5N5Y - chains B and N of the 18 polymer chains in the assembly; structure by electron microscopy, 7.70 A resolution (low resolution: residue-level contacts below are approximate; hydrogen-bond / salt-bridge calls are withheld).

== Chain B ==
Protein: DNA-directed RNA polymerase I subunit RPA135
From: Saccharomyces cerevisiae
Notes: EC 2.7.7.6
UniProt: P22138 (RPA2_YEAST); residues 1-1203 here = UniProt positions 1-1203
Chain sequence (1203 residues; numbered 1 to 1203; the number before each row is that of its first residue):
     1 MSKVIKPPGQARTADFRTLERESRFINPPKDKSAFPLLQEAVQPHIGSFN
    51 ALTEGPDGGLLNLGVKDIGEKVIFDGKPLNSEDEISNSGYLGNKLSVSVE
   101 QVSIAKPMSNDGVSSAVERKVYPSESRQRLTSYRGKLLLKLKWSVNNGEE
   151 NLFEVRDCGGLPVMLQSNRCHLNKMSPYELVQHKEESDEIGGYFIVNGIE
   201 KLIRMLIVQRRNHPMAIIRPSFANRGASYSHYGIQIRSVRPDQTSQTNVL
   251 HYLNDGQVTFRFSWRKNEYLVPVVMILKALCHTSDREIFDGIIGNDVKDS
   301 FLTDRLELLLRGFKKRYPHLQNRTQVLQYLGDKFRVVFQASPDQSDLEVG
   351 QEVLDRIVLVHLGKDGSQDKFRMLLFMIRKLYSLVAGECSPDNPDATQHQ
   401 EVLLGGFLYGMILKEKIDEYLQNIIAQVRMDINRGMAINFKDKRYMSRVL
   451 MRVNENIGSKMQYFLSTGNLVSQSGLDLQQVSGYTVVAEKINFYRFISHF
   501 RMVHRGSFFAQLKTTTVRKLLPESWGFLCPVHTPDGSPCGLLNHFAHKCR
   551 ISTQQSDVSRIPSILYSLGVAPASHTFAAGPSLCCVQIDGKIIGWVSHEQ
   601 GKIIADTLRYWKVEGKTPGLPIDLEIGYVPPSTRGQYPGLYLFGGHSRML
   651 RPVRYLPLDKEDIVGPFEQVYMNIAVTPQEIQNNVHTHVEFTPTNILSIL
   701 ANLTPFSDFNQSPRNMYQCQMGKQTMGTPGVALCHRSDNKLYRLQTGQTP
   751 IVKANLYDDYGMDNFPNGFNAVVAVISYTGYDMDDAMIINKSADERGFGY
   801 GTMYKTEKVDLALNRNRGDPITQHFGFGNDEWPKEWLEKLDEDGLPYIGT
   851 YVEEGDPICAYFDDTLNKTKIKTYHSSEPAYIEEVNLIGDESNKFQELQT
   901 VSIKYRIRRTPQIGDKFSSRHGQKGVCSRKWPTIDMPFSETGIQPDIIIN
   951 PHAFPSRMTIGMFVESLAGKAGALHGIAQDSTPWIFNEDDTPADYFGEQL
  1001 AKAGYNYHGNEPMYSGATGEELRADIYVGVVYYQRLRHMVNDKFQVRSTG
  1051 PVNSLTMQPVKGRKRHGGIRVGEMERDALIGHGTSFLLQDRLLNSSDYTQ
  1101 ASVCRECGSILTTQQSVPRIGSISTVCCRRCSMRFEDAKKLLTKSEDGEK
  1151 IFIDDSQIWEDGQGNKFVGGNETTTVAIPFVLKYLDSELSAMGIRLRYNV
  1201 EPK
Unresolved in the structure: 1-13, 82-86, 1039-1042, 1142-1150
Ion coordination: Zn2+: Cys-1104, Cys-1107, Cys-1128, Cys-1131

== Chain N ==
Protein: DNA-directed RNA polymerase I subunit RPA34
From: Saccharomyces cerevisiae
UniProt: P47006 (RPA34_YEAST); residues 1-233 here = UniProt positions 1-233
Chain sequence (233 residues; each row starts with the number of its first residue):
     1 MSKLSKDYVSDSDSDDEVISNEFSIPDGFKKCKHLKNFPLNGDNKKKAKQ
    51 QQVWLIKFPSNVDISKLKSLPVDFESSTTMTIDKHDYKIMDDTDIESSLT
   101 QDNLSNMTLLVPSESKESLKIASTAKDNAPLQFDKVFSVSETAKIPAIDY
   151 SKVRVPRKDVPKVEGLKLEHFATGYDAEDFHVAEEVKENKKEPKKRSHHD
   201 DEEESSEKKKKKKEKREKREKKDKKDKKKKHRD
Unresolved in the structure: 1-23, 42-48, 73-77, 181-233

== How chain B and chain N interact ==
Pairs across the interface (60):
  Tyr-566(B) with Lys-57(N); Ser-140(N)
  Ser-567(B) with Lys-57(N); Ser-140(N)
  Leu-568(B) with Ser-140(N)
  Gly-569(B) with Ser-140(N)
  His-575(B) with Met-107(N)
  Thr-576(B) with Ile-95(N)
  Phe-577(B) with Asn-106(N)
  Gln-600(B) with Lys-88(N)
  Thr-607(B) with Ile-145(N)
  Tyr-610(B) with Ile-145(N)
  Leu-656(B) with Ile-148(N); Val-153(N)
  Pro-657(B) with Ile-148(N)
  Pro-678(B) with Val-153(N); Arg-154(N); Val-155(N)
  Gln-679(B) with Arg-154(N); Val-155(N); Pro-156(N); Arg-157(N)
  Ile-681(B) with Tyr-150(N); Val-153(N); Arg-154(N)
  Gln-682(B) with Tyr-150(N); Arg-154(N)
  Asn-683(B) with Tyr-150(N); Arg-154(N)
  Asn-684(B) with Tyr-150(N)
  His-686(B) with Ile-148(N)
  His-975(B) with Lys-167(N); Glu-169(N)
  Trp-984(B) with Arg-157(N)
  Ile-985(B) with Arg-157(N); Val-160(N)
  Phe-986(B) with Arg-157(N); Val-160(N)
  Asn-987(B) with Arg-157(N); Asp-159(N)
  Asp-989(B) with Asp-159(N)
  Asp-990(B) with Asp-159(N); Val-160(N); Lys-162(N)
  Tyr-995(B) with Pro-161(N); Lys-162(N); Val-163(N)
  Gln-999(B) with Leu-166(N)
  Ala-1001(B) with Leu-168(N)
  Lys-1002(B) with Leu-166(N); Lys-167(N); Leu-168(N); Glu-169(N)
  Ala-1003(B) with Lys-167(N); Leu-168(N); Glu-169(N); His-170(N)
  Gly-1004(B) with Leu-168(N); His-170(N)
  Tyr-1005(B) with His-170(N)
Interface residues without a listed pair, chain B (44 interface residues in all): Asn-295, Ile-603, Asp-606, Trp-611, Arg-654, Asp-659, Glu-680, Val-685, Thr-687, Thr-941, Leu-974
Interface residues without a listed pair, chain N (33 interface residues in all): Met-90, Asp-94, Ser-138, Glu-141, Ala-143, Pro-146, Lys-158, Gly-165, Phe-171

== Overview ==
44 residues of chain B and 33 residues of chain N are in contact. Cys-1104(B), Cys-1107(B), Cys-1128(B) and
Cys-1131(B) form the Zn2+ site.
Here chain B is DNA-directed RNA polymerase I subunit RPA135 and chain N is DNA-directed RNA polymerase I
subunit RPA34, both from Saccharomyces cerevisiae. Entry 5N5Y (Cryo-EM structure of RNA polymerase I in
complex with Rrn3 and Core Factor (Orientation III)) was determined by electron microscopy (same publication
as 5O7X, 5N5Z, 5N60 and 5N61).
